PDB entry 8K1U | electron microscopy, 2.82 A resolution | chains B and L of the 12 polymer chains in the assembly

== Chain B ==
Name: Ktr system potassium uptake protein A
Source organism: Bacillus subtilis
Reference sequence: O32080 (KTRA_BACSU); residues 1-222 here = UniProt positions 1-222
Amino-acid sequence (222 residues; each row starts with the number of its first residue):
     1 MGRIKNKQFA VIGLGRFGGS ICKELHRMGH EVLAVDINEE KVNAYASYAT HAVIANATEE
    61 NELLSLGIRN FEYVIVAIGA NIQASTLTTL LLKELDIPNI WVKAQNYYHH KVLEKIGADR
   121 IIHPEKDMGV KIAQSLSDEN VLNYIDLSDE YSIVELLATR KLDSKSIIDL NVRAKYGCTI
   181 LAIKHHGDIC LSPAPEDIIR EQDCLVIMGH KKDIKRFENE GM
Not modelled in the structure: 1-6, 222
Curated features (UniProtKB/Swiss-Prot):
  - binding site (NAD(+)): R16, D36 to N38, N56, A57, I78 to A80, K103 to Q105, H109, E125
Metal / ion sites: Na+: E125 (together with ATP) (shared with 1 residue of chain A)
Ligand contacts: ATP (adenosine-5'-triphosphate): I12, G13, L14, G15, R16, F17, G18, V35, D36, I37, N38, K41, A55, N56, A57, T58, A77, I78, G79, A80, N81, A84, K103, E125
Reported in the primary citation:
  - mutagenesis - E125Q: abolished stability in response to Na+
  - binding site for Na+: R16
  - mutagenesis - E125Q: abolished stability in response to Ca2+
  - mutagenesis - E125Q: decreased binding to Ktr system potassium uptake protein B (chain L)

== Chain L ==
Name: Ktr system potassium uptake protein B
Source organism: Bacillus subtilis
Reference sequence: O32081 (KTRB_BACSU); numbering as in UniProt (aligned over 1-445)
Amino-acid sequence (445 residues; numbered 1 to 445; the number before each row is that of its first residue):
     1 MTLQKDKVIK WVRFTPPQVL AIGFFLTIII GAVLLMLPIS TTKPLSWIDA LFTAASATTV
    61 TGLAVVDTGT QFTVFGQTVI MGLIQIGGLG FMTFAVLIVM ILGKKIGLKE RMLVQEALNQ
   121 PTIGGVIGLV KVLFLFSISI ELIAALILSI RLVPQYGWSS GLFASLFHAI SAFNNAGFSL
   181 WPDNLMSYVG DPTVNLVITF LFITGGIGFT VLFDVMKNRR FKTFSLHTKL MLTGTLMLNA
   241 IAMLTVFILE YSNPGTLGHL HIVDKLWASY FQAVTPRTAG FNSLDFGSMR EGTIVFTLLL
   301 MFIGAGSAST ASGIKLTTFI VILTSVIAYL RGKKETVIFR RSIKYPIIIK ALAVSVTSLF
   361 IVFLGIFALT ITEQAPFLQI VFETFSAFGT VGLTMGLTPE LTTAGKCIII VIMFIGRIGP
   421 LTFVFSFAKT EQSNIRYPDG EVFTG
Not modelled in the structure: 1-14
Curated features (UniProtKB/Swiss-Prot):
  - mutagenesis: R436 to G445 (Loss of homodimerization)
Metal / ion sites: K+: V60, T61, N175, A176, T278, A279, T390, V391

== How chain B and chain L interact ==
Residue-residue contacts - 23 pairs, chain B then chain L:
  Q8(B) - I106(L)  hydrogen bond (side chain-backbone)
  Q8(B) - G107(L)
  Q8(B) - L108(L)
  Q8(B) - R111(L)
  E31(B) - G107(L)
  E31(B) - L108(L)  hydrogen bond (side chain-backbone)
  E31(B) - K109(L)
  V32(B) - L108(L)
  N43(B) - Q432(L)
  N43(B) - N434(L)
  T50(B) - L108(L)
  T50(B) - K109(L)
  T50(B) - M112(L)
  H51(B) - L108(L)
  H51(B) - M112(L)
  H51(B) - I123(L)
  L64(B) - G124(L)
  S65(B) - T122(L)
  S65(B) - I123(L)  hydrogen bond (backbone-backbone)
  S65(B) - G124(L)  hydrogen bond (backbone-backbone)
  L66(B) - I123(L)
  G67(B) - G124(L)
  N70(B) - R111(L)
Interface residues without a listed pair, chain B (14 interface residues in all): L33, F71, E72
Interface residues without a listed pair, chain L (12 interface residues in all): K105

== Overview ==
14 residues of chain B face 12 of chain L across their interface, with 4 hydrogen bonds. Among the polar pairs
are Q8(B)-I106(L), E31(B)-L108(L) and S65(B)-I123(L). Chain B binds ATP. The paper reports a binding site for
Na+ at R16(B); E125Q of chain B abolishes stability in response to Na+.
Chain B is Ktr system potassium uptake protein A and chain L is Ktr system potassium uptake protein B, both
from Bacillus subtilis; the structure, Potassium transporter KtrAB from Bacillus subtilis in ATP-bound state
with addition of EDTA and EGTA, was determined by electron microscopy together with 8K1S, 8K1T, 8XMH and 8XMI
from the same study.
